1WAA - chains D and E of the 6 polymer chains in the assembly; structure by X-ray diffraction, 1.80 A resolution.

# Chain D
Name: Titin
Source organism: Homo sapiens
Notes: EC 2.7.1.-; fragment: ig domain, residues 12801-12889
UniProtKB: Q8WZ42 (TITIN_HUMAN); residues 1-89 here correspond to UniProt positions 12801-12889 (UniProt number = residue number + 12800)
Sequence (93 residues; numbered -3 to 89; the number before each row is that of its first residue; numbers below 1 keep their minus sign (Gly-3 is residue -3)):
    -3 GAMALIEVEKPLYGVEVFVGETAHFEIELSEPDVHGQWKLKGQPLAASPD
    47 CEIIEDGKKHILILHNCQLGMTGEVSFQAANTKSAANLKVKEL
Sequence notes: conflict Glu3 (Lys12803 in Q8WZ42), Thr78 (Ala12878 in Q8WZ42)
What the authors report for this chain:
  - mutagenesis - V13A, F21A, L84A, V86A: decreased stability (from molecular simulation)
  - mutagenesis - V30A, F73A: unchanged stability (from molecular simulation)

# Chain E
Name: Titin
Source organism: Homo sapiens
Notes: EC 2.7.1.-; fragment: ig domain, residues 12801-12889
UniProtKB: Q8WZ42 (TITIN_HUMAN); residues 1-89 here correspond to UniProt positions 12801-12889 (UniProt number = residue number + 12800)
Sequence (93 residues; numbered -3 to 89; the number before each row is that of its first residue; numbers below 1 keep their minus sign (Gly-3 is residue -3)):
    -3 GAMALIEVEKPLYGVEVFVGETAHFEIELSEPDVHGQWKLKGQPLAASPD
    47 CEIIEEGKKHILILHNCQLGMTGEVSFQAANTKSAANLKVKEL
Disordered / not traced: 89
Sequence notes: conflict Glu3 (Lys12803 in Q8WZ42), Glu52 (Asp12852 in Q8WZ42), Thr78 (Ala12878 in Q8WZ42)

# Interface between chain D and chain E
Contacting residue pairs (7; chain D residue first):
  Gly-3(D) - Glu3(E)  hydrogen bond (backbone-side chain)
  Met-1(D) - Glu5(E)
  Met-1(D) - Ser26(E)
  Met-1(D) - Lys54(E)
  Asp29(D) - Pro28(E)
  Asp29(D) - Asp29(E)
  Asp29(D) - Gly53(E)
Other interface residues (no listed pair), chain D (4 interface residues in all): Pro28
Other interface residues (no listed pair), chain E (8 interface residues in all): Val4

# Summary
The interface between chain D and chain E involves 4 residues on one side and 8 on the other; the contacts
include 1 hydrogen bond. Its one hydrogen-bonded contact is Gly-3(D)-Glu3(E). From the paper: V13A, F21A and
L84A of chain D, among others, reduce stability; V30A and F73A of chain D leave stability unchanged.
Chain D is Titin and chain E is Titin, both from Homo sapiens; the structure, IG27 protein domain, was
determined by X-ray diffraction.
